3GZU - chains H and J of the 15 polymer chains in the assembly; structure by electron microscopy, 3.80 A resolution.

# Chain H (and J)
Protein: Intermediate capsid protein VP6
Organism: Rhesus Rotavirus
Notes: fragment: vp6; chain J of this document is another copy of the same molecule, construct and numbering; everything in this record applies to it too
UniProtKB: P04509 (VP6_ROTRF); residues 1-397 here = UniProt positions 1-397
Sequence (397 residues; row label = number of the first residue in the row):
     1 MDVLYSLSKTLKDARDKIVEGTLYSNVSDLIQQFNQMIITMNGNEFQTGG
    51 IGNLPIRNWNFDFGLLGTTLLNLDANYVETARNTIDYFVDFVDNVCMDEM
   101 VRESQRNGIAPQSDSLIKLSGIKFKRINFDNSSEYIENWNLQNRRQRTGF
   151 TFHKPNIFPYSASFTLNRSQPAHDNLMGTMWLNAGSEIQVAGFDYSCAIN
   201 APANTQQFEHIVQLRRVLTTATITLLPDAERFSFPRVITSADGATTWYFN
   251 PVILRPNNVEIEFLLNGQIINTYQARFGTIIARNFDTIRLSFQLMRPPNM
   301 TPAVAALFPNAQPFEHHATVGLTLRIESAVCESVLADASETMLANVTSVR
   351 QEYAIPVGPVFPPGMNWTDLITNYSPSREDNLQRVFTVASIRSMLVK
Swiss-Prot annotation at these positions:
  - region: Asp62 to Leu73 (Interaction with the inner capsid protein VP2)
  - binding site (Zn(2+)): His153
  - binding site (Ca(2+)): Asn266, Asp286

# Chain H / chain J interface
Pairs across the interface (9; chain H residue first):
  Asp74(H) with Asp74(J); Asn76(J), hydrogen bond
  Ala75(H) with Asn76(J), hydrogen bond (backbone-side chain); Glu79(J)
  Asn76(H) with Asp74(J), hydrogen bond; Ala75(J), hydrogen bond (side chain-backbone); Asn76(J), hydrogen bond (side chain-backbone)
  Glu79(H) with Glu20(J); Ala75(J)

# In short
The interface between chain H and chain J involves 4 residues on one side and 5 on the other, with 5 hydrogen
bonds. Among the polar pairs are Asp74(H)-Asn76(J), Ala75(H)-Asn76(J) and Asn76(H)-Asn76(J).
Chain H and chain J are both Intermediate capsid protein VP6 (Rhesus Rotavirus); the structure, VP7 recoated
rotavirus DLP, was determined by electron microscopy (same publication as 3GZT).
